PDB entry 9C79 | X-ray diffraction, 1.46 A resolution | chains H and L of the 3 polymer chains in the assembly

# Chain H
Protein: Monoclonal antibody MAD21-101 Fab Heavy Chain
From: Homo sapiens
Notes: antibody fragment or engineered binder
Chain sequence (228 residues; row label = number of the first residue in the row; a row labelled like 82A-82C holds insertion residues (82A, then the next letters in order)):
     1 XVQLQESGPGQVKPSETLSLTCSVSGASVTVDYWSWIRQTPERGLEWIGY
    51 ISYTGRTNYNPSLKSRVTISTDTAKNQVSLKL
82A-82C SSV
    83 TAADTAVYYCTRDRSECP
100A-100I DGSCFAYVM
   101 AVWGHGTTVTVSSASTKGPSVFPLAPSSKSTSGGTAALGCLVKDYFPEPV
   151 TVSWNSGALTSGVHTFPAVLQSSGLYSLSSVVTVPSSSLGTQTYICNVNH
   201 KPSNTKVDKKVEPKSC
Disordered / not traced: 216
Modified positions: A1LUV ((5S)-5-hydroxy-lysine) at position 1
Cystine bridges: Cys22-Cys92, Cys99-Cys100D, Cys140-Cys196

# Chain L
Protein: Monoclonal antibody MAD21-101 Fab Light Chain
From: Homo sapiens
Notes: antibody fragment or engineered binder
Chain sequence (218 residues; row label = number of the first residue in the row; a row labelled like 27A-27F holds insertion residues (27A, then the next letters in order)):
     1 DIVMTQSPESLAVSLGERATINCKSNQ
27A-27F SLLYSS
    28 TNKNYLVWYLQKPGQPPKLLIYWASTRESGVPDRFSGSGSGTDFTLTISS
    78 LQAEDVAVYYCQQYYLSPLTFGGGTTVEIKRTVAAPSVFIFPPSDEQLKS
   128 GTASVVCLLNNFYPREAKVQWKVDNALQSGNSQESVTEQDSKDSTYSLSS
   178 TLTLSKADYEKHKVYACEVTQGTTSVTKSFNRGEC
Disordered / not traced: 212
Cystine bridges: Cys23-Cys88, Cys134-Cys194

# How chain H and chain L interact
Contacting residue pairs (75):
  Gln39(H) - Gln38(L)  hydrogen bond
  Gln39(H) - Tyr87(L)  hydrogen bond
  Leu45(H) - Tyr87(L)  hydrophobic
  Leu45(H) - Phe98(L)
  Trp47(H) - Pro95(L)  hydrophobic
  Trp47(H) - Leu96(L)
  Tyr50(H) - Tyr91(L)
  Asn58(H) - Ser94(L)  hydrogen bond
  Asn60(H) - Pro95(L)
  Tyr91(H) - Gln38(L)  hydrogen bond
  Tyr91(H) - Pro43(L)  hydrophobic
  Asp95(H) - Tyr91(L)  hydrogen bond
  Arg96(H) - Leu46(L)
  Arg96(H) - Tyr49(L)
  Arg96(H) - Glu55(L)  salt bridge
  Glu98(H) - Thr28(L)
  Glu98(H) - Lys30(L)  salt bridge
  Glu98(H) - Tyr32(L)  hydrogen bond
  Glu98(H) - Trp50(L)  hydrogen bond
  Pro100(H) - Thr28(L)
  Phe100E(H) - Tyr32(L)  hydrophobic
  Ala100F(H) - Tyr91(L)
  Tyr100G(H) - Tyr32(L)  hydrophobic
  Tyr100G(H) - Val34(L)
  Tyr100G(H) - Tyr49(L)  hydrophobic
  Tyr100G(H) - Trp50(L)
  Tyr100G(H) - Tyr91(L)
  Val100H(H) - Leu46(L)  hydrophobic
  Val100H(H) - Tyr49(L)  hydrophobic
  Val100H(H) - Tyr91(L)
  Met100I(H) - Tyr36(L)  hydrogen bond (backbone-side chain)
  Met100I(H) - Gln89(L)
  Met100I(H) - Tyr91(L)  hydrophobic
  Met100I(H) - Leu96(L)  hydrophobic
  Met100I(H) - Phe98(L)  hydrophobic
  Ala101(H) - Leu46(L)
  Trp103(H) - Tyr36(L)
  Trp103(H) - Pro43(L)  hydrophobic
  Trp103(H) - Pro44(L)
  Trp103(H) - Phe98(L)  hydrophobic
  Gly104(H) - Pro43(L)
  Val121(H) - Glu123(L)
  Phe122(H) - Ser121(L)
  Phe122(H) - Glu123(L)
  Phe122(H) - Gln124(L)
  Pro123(H) - Ser121(L)
  Pro123(H) - Glu123(L)
  Leu124(H) - Phe118(L)
  Leu124(H) - Val133(L)  hydrophobic
  Ala125(H) - Phe118(L)
  Thr131(H) - Lys205(L)  hydrogen bond
  Ser132(H) - Phe116(L)
  Ala137(H) - Phe116(L)  hydrophobic
  Ala137(H) - Phe118(L)
  Leu141(H) - Ser131(L)
  Lys143(H) - Gln124(L)
  Lys143(H) - Ser131(L)
  His164(H) - Asn137(L)  hydrogen bond
  His164(H) - Asn138(L)  hydrogen bond
  His164(H) - Ser174(L)  hydrogen bond
  Phe166(H) - Leu135(L)  hydrophobic
  Phe166(H) - Ser162(L)
  Phe166(H) - Thr164(L)
  Phe166(H) - Ser174(L)
  Phe166(H) - Leu175(L)  hydrophobic
  Phe166(H) - Ser176(L)
  Pro167(H) - Ser162(L)  hydrogen bond (backbone-side chain)
  Pro167(H) - Val163(L)
  Val169(H) - Gln160(L)
  Val169(H) - Glu161(L)
  Leu170(H) - Gln160(L)  hydrogen bond (backbone-side chain)
  Gln171(H) - Gln160(L)
  Val181(H) - Leu135(L)  hydrophobic
  Thr183(H) - Asn137(L)
  Lys209(H) - Glu123(L)  salt bridge
Interface residues without a listed pair, chain H (46 interface residues in all): Ser35, Ile37, Pro61, His105, Thr135, Leu138, Ser179, Lys214
Interface residues without a listed pair, chain L (42 interface residues in all): Tyr27D, Gln42, Pro120, Asp167

# Overview
46 residues of chain H face 42 of chain L across their interface, with 14 hydrogen bonds and 3 salt bridges.
Polar contacts include Arg96(H)-Glu55(L), Glu98(H)-Lys30(L) and Lys209(H)-Glu123(L).
Here chain H is Monoclonal antibody MAD21-101 Fab Heavy Chain and chain L is Monoclonal antibody MAD21-101 Fab
Light Chain, both from Homo sapiens. Entry 9C79 (Human monoclonal antibody MAD21-101 bound to the N-terminus
of cleaved circumsporozoite protein) was determined by X-ray diffraction together with 9C7D from the same
study.
